Entry 7K60 (electron microscopy, 3.12 A resolution); this record covers chains I and U of the 13 polymer chains in the assembly.

== Chain I ==
Molecule: 197-nt DNA strand
Organism: Homo sapiens
Sequence (197 nucleotides; each row starts with the number of its first residue):
     1 GGGCTGGACCCTATACGCGGCCGCCCTGGAGAATCCCGGTGCCGAGGCCG
    51 CTCAATTGGTCGTAGACAGCTCTAGCACCGCTTAAACGCACGTACGCGCT
   101 GTCCCCCGCGTTTTAACCGCCAAGGGGATTACTCCCTAGTCTCCAGGCAC
   151 GTGTCAGATATATACATCCTGTGCATGTATTGAACAGCGACCACCCC

== Chain U ==
Protein: Histone H1.10
Organism: Homo sapiens
Reference sequence: Q92522 (H1X_HUMAN); residues 0-212 here correspond to UniProt positions 1-213 (UniProt number = residue number + 1)
Sequence (213 residues; row label = number of the first residue in the row; numbering starts at 0):
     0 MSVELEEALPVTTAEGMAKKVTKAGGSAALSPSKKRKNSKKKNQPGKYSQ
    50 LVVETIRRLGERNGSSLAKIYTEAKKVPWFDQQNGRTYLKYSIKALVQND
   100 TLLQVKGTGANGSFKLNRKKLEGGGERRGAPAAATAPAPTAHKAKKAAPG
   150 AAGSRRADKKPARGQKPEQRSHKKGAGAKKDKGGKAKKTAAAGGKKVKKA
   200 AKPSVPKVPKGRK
Disordered / not traced: 0-42, 119-212

== Chain I / chain U interface ==
Residue-residue contacts - 23 pairs, chain I then chain U:
  DG98(I) - Asn110(U)  base contact
  DT100(I) - Lys105(U)  phosphate contact
  DT100(I) - Gly111(U)  phosphate contact
  DG101(I) - Ser65(U)  sugar contact
  DG101(I) - Lys105(U)  salt bridge to the phosphate
  DG101(I) - Gly111(U)  sugar contact
  DG101(I) - Ser112(U)  hydrogen bond to the phosphate
  DT102(I) - Ser65(U)  phosphate contact
  DT102(I) - Lys68(U)  phosphate contact
  DC103(I) - Lys68(U)  salt bridge to the phosphate
  DT176(I) - Tyr87(U)  sugar contact
  DG177(I) - Tyr47(U)  phosphate contact
  DG177(I) - Tyr87(U)  sugar contact
  DT178(I) - Gly45(U)  phosphate contact
  DT178(I) - Lys46(U)  hydrogen bond to the phosphate
  DT178(I) - Tyr47(U)  hydrogen bond to the phosphate
  DT178(I) - Ser48(U)  hydrogen bond to the phosphate
  DA179(I) - Pro44(U)  phosphate contact
  DA179(I) - Gly45(U)  hydrogen bond to the phosphate
  DA179(I) - Ser48(U)  hydrogen bond to the phosphate
  DA179(I) - Ala94(U)  sugar contact
  DA179(I) - Asn98(U)  phosphate contact
  DT180(I) - Asn98(U)  phosphate contact
Other interface residues (no listed pair), chain U (19 interface residues in all): Gln43, Ala67, Tyr90, Leu95, Val104

== Summary ==
10 residues of chain I face 19 of chain U across their interface; the contacts include 6 hydrogen bonds and 2
salt bridges. Polar pairs include DG101(I)-Ser112(U), DT178(I)-Lys46(U) and DT178(I)-Tyr47(U).
Here chain I is a 197-nt DNA strand and chain U is Histone H1.10, both from Homo sapiens. Entry 7K60 (Cryo-EM
structure of a chromatosome containing human linker histone H1.10) was determined by electron microscopy (same
publication as 7K5X, 7K5Y, 7K61 and 7K63).
